PDB entry 7H2E | X-ray diffraction, 1.36 A resolution | chains A and B

Chain A:
Protein: Serine protease subunit NS2B
Organism: Zika virus
Reference sequence: Q32ZE1 (POLG_ZIKV); residues 46-89 here correspond to UniProt positions 1414-1457 (UniProt number = residue number + 1368)
Chain sequence (46 residues; row label = number of the first residue in the row):
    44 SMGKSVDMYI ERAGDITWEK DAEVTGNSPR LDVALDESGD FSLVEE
Unresolved in the structure: 44-49, 89
Differences from the reference sequence: expression tag (44-45)

Chain B:
Protein: Serine protease NS3
Organism: Zika virus
Notes: EC 3.4.21.91, 3.6.1.15, 3.6.4.13
Reference sequence: Q32ZE1 (POLG_ZIKV); residues 11-177 here correspond to UniProt positions 1509-1675 (UniProt number = residue number + 1498)
Chain sequence (168 residues; numbered 10 to 177; the number before each row is that of its first residue):
    10 MKEVKKGETT DGVYRVMTRR LLGSTQVGVG VMQEGVFHTM WHVTKGAALR SGEGRLDPYW
    70 GDVKQDLVSY CGPWKLDAAW DGLSEVQLLA VPPGERAKNI QTLPGIFKTK DGDIGAVALD
   130 YPAGTSGSPI LDKCGRVIGL YGNGVVIKNG SYVSAITQGK REEETPVE
Unresolved in the structure: 10-15, 172-177
Differences from the reference sequence: initiating methionine (10); conflict Lys-107 (Arg1605 in Q32ZE1)
Ligand contacts:
  - A1AJ5 ((1S)-1-(1-phenyl-1H-1,2,3-triazol-4-yl)ethan-1-amine), molecule 1: Lys-73, Gln-74, Ile-123, Ile-165, Thr-166, Gln-167
  - A1AJ5, molecule 2: Pro-101, Glu-104, Asp-129, Tyr-130, Pro-131
UniProt features mapped onto this chain:
  - active site (Charge relay system): His-51, Asp-75, Ser-135

Interface between chain A and chain B:
Contacting residue pairs - 92 pairs, chain A then chain B:
  Asp-50(A) / Arg-59(B)  salt bridge
  Met-51(A) / Met-26(B)
  Met-51(A) / Val-36(B)  hydrophobic
  Met-51(A) / Val-52(B)
  Met-51(A) / Leu-58(B)
  Met-51(A) / Arg-59(B)  hydrogen bond (backbone-backbone)
  Tyr-52(A) / Arg-24(B)
  Tyr-52(A) / Val-25(B)
  Tyr-52(A) / Met-26(B)  hydrogen bond (backbone-backbone)
  Tyr-52(A) / Arg-28(B)  hydrogen bond
  Tyr-52(A) / Ser-33(B)
  Tyr-52(A) / Arg-59(B)
  Ile-53(A) / Tyr-23(B)  hydrophobic
  Ile-53(A) / Arg-24(B)
  Ile-53(A) / Met-41(B)  hydrophobic
  Ile-53(A) / Arg-59(B)  hydrogen bond (backbone-backbone)
  Ile-53(A) / Ser-60(B)
  Ile-53(A) / Leu-65(B)  hydrophobic
  Glu-54(A) / Tyr-23(B)
  Glu-54(A) / Arg-24(B)  hydrogen bond (backbone-backbone)
  Arg-55(A) / Glu-17(B)
  Arg-55(A) / Thr-19(B)  hydrogen bond
  Arg-55(A) / Asp-20(B)  hydrogen bond (side chain-backbone)
  Arg-55(A) / Val-22(B)
  Arg-55(A) / Tyr-23(B)
  Ala-56(A) / Val-22(B)  hydrogen bond (backbone-backbone)
  Ala-56(A) / Val-100(B)  hydrophobic
  Ala-56(A) / Ala-106(B)
  Gly-57(A) / Gly-21(B)
  Gly-57(A) / Val-22(B)  hydrogen bond (backbone-backbone)
  Asp-58(A) / Leu-98(B)
  Ile-59(A) / Gly-21(B)
  Ile-59(A) / Val-22(B)
  Ile-59(A) / Val-40(B)  hydrophobic
  Ile-59(A) / Leu-98(B)  hydrophobic
  Ile-59(A) / Leu-140(B)  hydrophobic
  Ile-59(A) / Gly-144(B)
  Ile-59(A) / Val-146(B)  hydrophobic
  Thr-60(A) / Asn-108(B)  hydrogen bond (backbone-side chain)
  Thr-60(A) / Leu-140(B)
  Trp-61(A) / Glu-94(B)
  Trp-61(A) / Val-95(B)
  Trp-61(A) / Gln-96(B)
  Trp-61(A) / Gln-110(B)
  Trp-61(A) / Leu-140(B)
  Trp-61(A) / Asp-141(B)
  Trp-61(A) / Lys-142(B)
  Glu-62(A) / Gln-96(B)  hydrogen bond (backbone-side chain)
  Glu-62(A) / Asn-108(B)
  Ala-65(A) / Gln-96(B)
  Ala-65(A) / Asn-108(B)
  Glu-66(A) / Ile-109(B)
  Glu-66(A) / Gln-110(B)  hydrogen bond (backbone-backbone)
  Val-67(A) / Glu-94(B)
  Val-67(A) / Gln-110(B)
  Thr-68(A) / Ile-109(B)
  Thr-68(A) / Gln-110(B)  hydrogen bond (backbone-backbone)
  Thr-68(A) / Thr-111(B)  hydrogen bond (backbone-side chain)
  Thr-68(A) / Leu-128(B)
  Gly-69(A) / Thr-111(B)
  Gly-69(A) / Ala-127(B)
  Asn-70(A) / Leu-112(B)
  Asn-70(A) / Ala-127(B)
  Ser-71(A) / Leu-112(B)  hydrogen bond (side chain-backbone)
  Ser-71(A) / Pro-113(B)
  Ser-71(A) / Gly-114(B)
  Pro-72(A) / Gly-114(B)
  Pro-72(A) / Ile-115(B)  hydrogen bond (backbone-backbone)
  Pro-72(A) / Ala-127(B)
  Arg-73(A) / Ile-115(B)
  Leu-74(A) / Ile-115(B)  hydrogen bond (backbone-backbone)
  Leu-74(A) / Phe-116(B)
  Leu-74(A) / Lys-117(B)  hydrogen bond (backbone-backbone)
  Leu-74(A) / Ile-156(B)  hydrophobic
  Asp-75(A) / Lys-117(B)  salt bridge
  Val-76(A) / Phe-116(B)  hydrophobic
  Val-76(A) / Lys-117(B)  hydrogen bond (backbone-backbone)
  Val-76(A) / Thr-118(B)
  Leu-78(A) / Lys-73(B)
  Asp-79(A) / Lys-73(B)
  Glu-80(A) / Lys-73(B)
  Ser-81(A) / Val-72(B)
  Gly-82(A) / Val-72(B)
  Gly-82(A) / Lys-73(B)
  Gly-82(A) / Asn-152(B)  hydrogen bond (backbone-side chain)
  Phe-84(A) / Phe-116(B)  hydrophobic
  Phe-84(A) / Asn-152(B)
  Phe-84(A) / Gly-153(B)
  Phe-84(A) / Val-154(B)
  Phe-84(A) / Ala-164(B)  hydrophobic
  Ser-85(A) / Val-154(B)
  Leu-86(A) / Val-154(B)  hydrophobic
Interface residues without a listed pair, chain B (59 interface residues in all): Thr-27, Arg-29, Phe-46, Thr-53, Ala-57, Lys-107, Pro-138, Val-155, Val-162

Overview:
Chain A and chain B form an interface of 33 and 59 residues respectively; the contacts include 20 hydrogen
bonds and 2 salt bridges. Polar pairs include Asp-50(A)/Arg-59(B), Asp-75(A)/Lys-117(B) and
Tyr-52(A)/Arg-28(B). Ligands of chain B: compound A1AJ5. From UniProt: 3 active-site residues on chain B.
Here chain A is Serine protease subunit NS2B and chain B is Serine protease NS3, both from Zika virus. Entry
7H2E (PanDDA analysis group deposition -- Crystal Structure of ZIKV NS2B-NS3 protease in complex with
Z1428159350) was determined by X-ray diffraction.
